PDB entry 6PUW | electron microscopy, 2.90 A resolution | chains A and D of the 6 polymer chains in the assembly

[Chain A (and D)]
Molecule: Chimeric Sso7d and HIV-1 integrase
From: Saccharolobus solfataricus (strain ATCC 35092 / DSM 1617 / JCM 11322 / P2)
Notes: chain D of this document is another copy of the same molecule, construct and numbering; everything in this record applies to it too
Reference sequence: chimeric construct of P39476, Q76353: residues -74 to -11 from P39476 (DN7D_SACS2) positions 1-64 (UniProt number = residue number + 75); residues 1-288 from Q76353 positions 1-288 (same numbers)
Chain sequence (383 residues; numbered -94 to 288; the number before each row is that of its first residue; numbers below 1 keep their minus sign (Met-94 is residue -94)):
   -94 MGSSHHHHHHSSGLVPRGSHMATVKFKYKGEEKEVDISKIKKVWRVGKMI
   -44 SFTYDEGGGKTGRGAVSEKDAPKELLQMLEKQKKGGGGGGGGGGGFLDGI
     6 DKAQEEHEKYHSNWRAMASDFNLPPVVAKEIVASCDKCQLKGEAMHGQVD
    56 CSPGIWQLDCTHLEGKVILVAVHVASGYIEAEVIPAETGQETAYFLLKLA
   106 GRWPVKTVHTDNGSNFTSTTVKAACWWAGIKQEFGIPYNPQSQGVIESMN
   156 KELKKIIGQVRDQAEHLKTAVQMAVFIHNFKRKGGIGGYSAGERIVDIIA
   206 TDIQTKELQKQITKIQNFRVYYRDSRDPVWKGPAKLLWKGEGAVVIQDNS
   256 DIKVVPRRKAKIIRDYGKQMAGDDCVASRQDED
Unresolved in the structure: -94 to 0, 226-236, 253-256, 261-264, 269-288 (chain D: -94 to 221, 269-288)
Sequence notes: expression tag (-94 to -75); linker (-10 to 0)
Curated features (UniProtKB/Swiss-Prot):
  - modified residue (N6-methyllysine): Lys-70, Lys-68, Lys-14, Lys-12, Lys-11
Ion coordination: Zn2+: His12, His16, Cys40, Cys43; Mg2+ site 1: Asp64, Asp116 (together with Bictegravir); Mg2+ site 2: Asp64, Glu152 (together with Bictegravir)
Residues lining bound ligands:
  - Bictegravir (KLQ): Asp64, Cys65, Asp116, Asn117, Gly118, Tyr143, Pro145, Gln146, Glu152
  - Bictegravir: Asp64, Cys65, Asp116, Asn117, Gly118, Tyr143, Pro145, Gln146, Glu152, Asn155

[How chain A and chain D interact]
Residue-residue contacts (28; chain A residue first):
  Ala38(A) - Arg224(D)  hydrogen bond (backbone-side chain)
  Asp41(A) - Tyr226(D)  hydrogen bond
  Gln44(A) - Tyr226(D)
  Gln44(A) - Trp235(D)
  Gln44(A) - Lys266(D)  hydrogen bond
  Gln44(A) - Ile268(D)
  Leu45(A) - Trp235(D)  hydrogen bond (backbone-side chain)
  Lys46(A) - Trp235(D)
  Lys46(A) - Lys266(D)
  Gly47(A) - Trp235(D)
  Gly47(A) - Arg263(D)
  Gly47(A) - Ala265(D)
  Glu48(A) - Arg262(D)  salt bridge
  Glu48(A) - Arg263(D)
  Glu48(A) - Ala265(D)
  Met50(A) - Arg262(D)
  Met50(A) - Arg263(D)
  His51(A) - Arg263(D)
  Gly52(A) - Gly247(D)
  Ile141(A) - Val259(D)
  Ile141(A) - Pro261(D)
  Tyr143(A) - Ser230(D)
  Tyr143(A) - Arg231(D)
  Tyr143(A) - Lys264(D)  hydrogen bond (backbone-side chain)
  Asn144(A) - Pro261(D)
  Asn144(A) - Arg263(D)  hydrogen bond
  Asn144(A) - Lys264(D)
  Gln146(A) - Arg263(D)  hydrogen bond
Also at the interface, not in a pair above, chain A (17 interface residues in all): Ser39, Gln53, Pro142
Also at the interface, not in a pair above, chain D (17 interface residues in all): Asp229, Pro238, Glu246

[Overview]
The chain A/chain D interface involves 17 residues from each chain; the contacts include 7 hydrogen bonds and
1 salt bridge. Among the polar pairs are Glu48(A)-Arg262(D), Ala38(A)-Arg224(D) and Asp41(A)-Tyr226(D).
Ligands of chain A: Bictegravir.
Both chains are Chimeric Sso7d and HIV-1 integrase (Saccharolobus solfataricus (strain ATCC 35092 / DSM 1617 /
JCM 11322 / P2)). Entry 6PUW (Structure of HIV cleaved synaptic complex (CSC) intasome bound with magnesium
and Bictegravir (BIC)) was determined by electron microscopy, deposited together with 6PUT, 6PUY, 6PUZ and
6V3K.
